8HSJ - chains A and F of the 6 polymer chains in the assembly; structure by electron microscopy, 3.60 A resolution.

[Chain A (and F)]
Name: Transcription termination factor Rho
Organism: Thermus thermophilus HB8
Notes: chain F of this document is another copy of the same molecule, construct and numbering; everything in this record applies to it too
UniProtKB: Q5SJE9 (Q5SJE9_THET8); residues 1-426 here = UniProt positions 1-426
Chain sequence (428 residues; numbered -1 to 426; the number before each row is that of its first residue; numbers below 1 keep their minus sign (Gly-1 is residue -1)):
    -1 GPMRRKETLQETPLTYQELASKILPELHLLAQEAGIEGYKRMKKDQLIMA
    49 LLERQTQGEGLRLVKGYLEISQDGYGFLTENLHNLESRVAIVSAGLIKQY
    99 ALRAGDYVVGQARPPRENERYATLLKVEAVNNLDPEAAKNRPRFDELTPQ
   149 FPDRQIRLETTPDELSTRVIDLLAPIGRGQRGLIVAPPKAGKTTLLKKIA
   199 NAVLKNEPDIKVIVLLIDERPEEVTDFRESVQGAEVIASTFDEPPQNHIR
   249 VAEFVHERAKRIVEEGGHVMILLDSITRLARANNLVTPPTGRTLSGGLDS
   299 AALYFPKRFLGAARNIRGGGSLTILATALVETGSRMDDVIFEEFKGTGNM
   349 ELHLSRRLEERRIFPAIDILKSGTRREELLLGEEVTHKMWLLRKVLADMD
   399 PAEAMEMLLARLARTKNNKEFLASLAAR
Not modelled in the structure: -1 to 59, 421-426
Sequence notes: expression tag (-1 to 0)
Bound ions: Mg2+: Thr191, Glu221 (together with ADP)
Residues lining bound ligands: ADP / beryllium trifluoride: Pro185, Pro186, Lys187, Ala188, Gly189, Lys190, Thr191, Thr192, Leu193, Lys196, Glu217, Arg218, Glu221, Asp272, Ser273, Arg276, Thr325, Leu327, Phe362

[How chain A and chain F interact]
Contacting residue pairs (42):
  Pro147(A) with Pro219(F), hydrophobic; Thr223(F), hydrogen bond (backbone-side chain)
  Gln148(A) with Glu220(F); Thr223(F); Glu227(F)
  Phe149(A) with Glu220(F); Asp224(F)
  Arg179(A) with Arg218(F); Glu220(F), salt bridge
  Arg290(A) with Asn282(F), hydrogen bond; Pro287(F); Thr288(F); Thr291(F), hydrogen bond; Gly295(F), hydrogen bond (side chain-backbone); Leu296(F), hydrogen bond (side chain-backbone); Asp297(F), salt bridge
  Ser293(A) with Ser332(F)
  Ser298(A) with Leu283(F)
  Tyr302(A) with Asp240(F), hydrogen bond (side chain-backbone)
  Arg306(A) with Asp240(F)
  Arg315(A) with Glu227(F), salt bridge
  Glu340(A) with Pro186(F); Thr330(F)
  Lys343(A) with Arg218(F); Arg354(F)
  Gly344(A) with Arg218(F), hydrogen bond (backbone-side chain); Arg276(F)
  Thr345(A) with Phe239(F)
  Gly346(A) with Arg218(F)
  Asn347(A) with Glu220(F), hydrogen bond
  Glu349(A) with Lys187(F)
  Leu368(A) with Glu358(F)
  Gly371(A) with Lys187(F), hydrogen bond (backbone-side chain)
  Thr372(A) with Lys187(F)
  Arg373(A) with Lys187(F); Arg218(F)
  Arg374(A) with Thr192(F); Asp224(F), salt bridge
  Glu375(A) with Arg360(F), salt bridge
  Trp388(A) with Arg359(F); Arg360(F)
  Arg391(A) with Arg360(F)
Other interface residues (no listed pair), chain A (30 interface residues in all): Leu292, Ala299, Lys305, Gly309, Glu341
Other interface residues (no listed pair), chain F (31 interface residues in all): Lys195, Glu221, Arg226, Arg279, Met334

[Overview]
30 residues of chain A and 31 residues of chain F are in contact; the contacts include 9 hydrogen bonds and 5
salt bridges. Polar contacts include Arg179(A)-Glu220(F), Arg290(A)-Asp297(F) and Arg315(A)-Glu227(F). Chain A
binds ADP / beryllium trifluoride.
Chain A and chain F are both Transcription termination factor Rho (Thermus thermophilus HB8); the structure,
Thermus thermophilus transcription termination factor Rho bound with ADP-BeF3, was determined by electron
microscopy (same publication as 8HSG, 8HSH, 8HSL and 8HSR).
